6CCV - chains D and J of the 11 polymer chains in the assembly; structure by X-ray diffraction, 3.05 A resolution.

Chain D:
Molecule: DNA-directed RNA polymerase subunit beta'
Source organism: Mycobacterium smegmatis (strain ATCC 700084 / mc(2)155)
Notes: EC 2.7.7.6
Reference sequence: A0QS66 (RPOC_MYCS2); residue numbers follow UniProt; this construct covers 1-1317
Amino-acid sequence (1317 residues; each row starts with the number of its first residue):
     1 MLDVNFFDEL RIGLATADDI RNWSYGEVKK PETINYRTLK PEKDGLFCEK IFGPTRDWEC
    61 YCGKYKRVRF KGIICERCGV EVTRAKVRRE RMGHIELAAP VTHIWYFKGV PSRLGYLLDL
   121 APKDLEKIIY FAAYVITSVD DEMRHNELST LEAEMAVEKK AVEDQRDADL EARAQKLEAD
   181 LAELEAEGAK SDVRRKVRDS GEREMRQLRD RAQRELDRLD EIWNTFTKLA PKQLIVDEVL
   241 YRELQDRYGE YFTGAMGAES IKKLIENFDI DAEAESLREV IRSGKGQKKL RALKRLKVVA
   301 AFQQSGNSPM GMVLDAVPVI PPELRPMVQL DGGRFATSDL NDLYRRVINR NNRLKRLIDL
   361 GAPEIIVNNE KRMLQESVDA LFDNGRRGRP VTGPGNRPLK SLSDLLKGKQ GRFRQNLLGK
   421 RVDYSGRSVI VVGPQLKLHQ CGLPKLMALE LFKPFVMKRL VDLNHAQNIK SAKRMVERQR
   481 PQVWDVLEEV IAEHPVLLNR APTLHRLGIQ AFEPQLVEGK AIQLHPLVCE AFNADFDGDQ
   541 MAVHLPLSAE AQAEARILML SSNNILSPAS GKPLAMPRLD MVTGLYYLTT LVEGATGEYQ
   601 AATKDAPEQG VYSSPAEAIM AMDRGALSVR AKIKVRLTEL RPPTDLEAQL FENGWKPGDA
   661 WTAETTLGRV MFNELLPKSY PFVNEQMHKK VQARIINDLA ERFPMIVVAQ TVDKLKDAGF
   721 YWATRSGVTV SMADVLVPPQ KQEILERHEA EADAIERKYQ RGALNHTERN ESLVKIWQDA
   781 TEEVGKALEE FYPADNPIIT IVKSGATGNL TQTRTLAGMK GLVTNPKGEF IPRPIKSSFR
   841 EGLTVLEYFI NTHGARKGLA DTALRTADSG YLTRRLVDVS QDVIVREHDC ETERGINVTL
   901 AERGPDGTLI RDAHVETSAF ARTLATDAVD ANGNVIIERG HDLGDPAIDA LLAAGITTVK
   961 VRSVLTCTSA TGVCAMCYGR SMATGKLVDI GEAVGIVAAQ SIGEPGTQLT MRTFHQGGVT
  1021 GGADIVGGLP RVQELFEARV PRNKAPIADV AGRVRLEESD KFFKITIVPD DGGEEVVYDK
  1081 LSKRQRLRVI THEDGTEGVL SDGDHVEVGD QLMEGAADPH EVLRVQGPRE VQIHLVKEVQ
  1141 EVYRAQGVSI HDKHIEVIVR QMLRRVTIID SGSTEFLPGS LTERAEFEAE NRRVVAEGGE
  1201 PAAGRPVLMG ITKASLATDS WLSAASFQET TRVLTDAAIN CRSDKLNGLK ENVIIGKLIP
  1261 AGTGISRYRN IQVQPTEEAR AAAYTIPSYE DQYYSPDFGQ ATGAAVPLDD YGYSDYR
Unresolved in the structure: 1-3, 907-909, 1012-1026, 1091-1097, 1172-1174, 1196-1201, 1284-1317
Metal / ion sites: Zn2+ site 1: Cys60, Cys62, Cys75, Cys78; Zn2+ site 2: Cys890, Cys967, Cys974, Cys977
Ligand contacts: glutamic acid (GLU): Arg886, Gly1264, Ile1265, Ser1266, Arg1267, Arg1269
Curated features (UniProtKB/Swiss-Prot):
  - binding site (Zn(2+)): Cys60, Cys62, Cys75, Cys78, Cys890, Cys967, Cys974, Cys977
  - binding site (Mg(2+)): Asp535, Asp537, Asp539

Chain J:
Molecule: RNA polymerase-binding protein RbpA
Source organism: Mycobacterium smegmatis (strain ATCC 700084 / mc(2)155)
Reference sequence: A0QZ11 (RBPA_MYCS2); residues 1-114 here = UniProt positions 1-114
Amino-acid sequence (114 residues; numbered 1 to 114; the number before each row is that of its first residue):
     1 MADRVLRGSR LGAVSYETDR NHDLAPRQVA RYRTDNGEEF DVPFADDAEI PGTWLCRNGL
    61 EGTLIEGDVP EPKKVKPPRT HWDMLLERRS VEELEELLKE RLDLIKAKRR GTGS
Unresolved in the structure: 1-25, 109-114

How chain D and chain J interact:
Residue-residue contacts (29; chain D residue first):
  Arg21(D) - Arg57(J)  hydrogen bond (backbone-side chain)
  Asn22(D) - Arg57(J)  hydrogen bond (backbone-side chain)
  Ser24(D) - Arg57(J)  hydrogen bond (backbone-side chain)
  Tyr25(D) - Arg57(J)
  Gly26(D) - Arg57(J)
  Glu27(D) - Gly59(J)
  Lys29(D) - Gly59(J)  hydrogen bond (side chain-backbone)
  Lys43(D) - Leu55(J)
  Asp44(D) - Leu55(J)
  Lys50(D) - Trp54(J)
  Lys50(D) - Leu55(J)  hydrogen bond (side chain-backbone)
  Tyr65(D) - Ala45(J)
  Tyr65(D) - Ala48(J)
  Gly72(D) - Arg27(J)
  Gly72(D) - Pro43(J)
  Ile73(D) - Arg27(J)
  Ile73(D) - Pro43(J)
  Ile73(D) - Ala45(J)  hydrophobic
  Ile74(D) - Val42(J)  hydrophobic
  Ile74(D) - Pro43(J)  hydrogen bond (backbone-backbone)
  Ile74(D) - Phe44(J)
  Ile74(D) - Trp54(J)  hydrophobic
  Cys75(D) - Trp54(J)
  Glu76(D) - Phe44(J)
  Glu76(D) - Ala48(J)
  Glu76(D) - Trp54(J)
  Gly79(D) - Trp54(J)
  His94(D) - Arg57(J)
  His94(D) - Asn58(J)
Other interface residues (no listed pair), chain J (13 interface residues in all): Glu49, Pro51

Overview:
Chain D and chain J form an interface of 18 and 13 residues respectively; the contacts include 6 hydrogen
bonds. Polar contacts include Arg21(D)-Arg57(J), Asn22(D)-Arg57(J) and Ser24(D)-Arg57(J). Ligands of chain D:
glutamic acid.
Chain D is DNA-directed RNA polymerase subunit beta' and chain J is RNA polymerase-binding protein RbpA, both
from Mycobacterium smegmatis (strain ATCC 700084 / mc(2)155); the structure, Crystal structure of a
Mycobacterium smegmatis RNA polymerase transcription initiation complex with inhibitor Rifampicin, was
determined by X-ray diffraction together with 6DCF and 6CCE from the same study.
